2JHK - chain F; structure by X-ray diffraction, 1.75 A resolution.

Chain F:
Protein: Ficolin-1
Organism: Homo sapiens
Notes: fragment: c-terminal domain, residues 109-326
UniProt: O00602 (FCN1_HUMAN); residues 80-297 here correspond to UniProt positions 109-326 (UniProt number = residue number + 29)
Amino-acid sequence (218 residues; row label = number of the first residue in the row):
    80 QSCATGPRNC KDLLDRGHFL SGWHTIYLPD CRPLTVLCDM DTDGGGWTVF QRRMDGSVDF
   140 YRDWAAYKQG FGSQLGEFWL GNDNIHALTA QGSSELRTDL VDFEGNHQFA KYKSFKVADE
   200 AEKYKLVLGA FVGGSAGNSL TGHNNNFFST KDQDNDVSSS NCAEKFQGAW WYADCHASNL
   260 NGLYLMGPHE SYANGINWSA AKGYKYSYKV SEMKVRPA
Unresolved in the structure: 80
Cystine bridges: Cys82-Cys110, Cys89-Cys117, Cys241-Cys254
Construct notes: conflict His97 (Tyr126 in O00602), Thr177 (Val206 in O00602)
Bound ions: Ca2+: Asp233, Asp235, Ser237, Ser239
Small-molecule neighbours: N-acetylglucosamine (NAG; 2-acetamido-2-deoxy-beta-D-glucopyranose): Phe245, Asp253, Cys254, His255, Ala256, Tyr271, Ala272, Tyr283
Curated features (UniProtKB/Swiss-Prot):
  - region: Pro86 to Gly125 (A domain), Lys288 to Ala297 (P domain)
  - binding site (Ca(2+)): Asp233, Asp235, Ser237, Ser239
  - binding site (a carbohydrate): Asp253 to His255
  - site (Mediates specificity for sialic acids): Tyr271, Tyr283
  - glycosylation: Asn276 (N-linked (GlcNAc...) asparagine)

In short:
Chain F binds N-acetylglucosamine. Asp233, Asp235, Ser237 and Ser239 coordinate Ca2+. UniProt lists 4
Ca2+-binding residues and 3 carbohydrate-binding residues.
Chain F is Ficolin-1 (Homo sapiens); the structure, Structure of globular heads of M-ficolin complexed with
N-acetyl-D- glucosamine, was determined by X-ray diffraction, deposited together with 2JHH, 2JHI, 2JHL and
2JHM.
